Entry 7YYN (electron microscopy, 6.21 A resolution (low resolution: residue-level contacts below are approximate; hydrogen-bond / salt-bridge calls are withheld)); this record covers chains B and A.

== Chain B ==
Molecule: 59-nt precursor of miR-15a
Sequence (59 nucleotides; row label = number of the first residue in the row):
     1 UAGCAGCACAUAAUGGUUUGUGGAUGUUGAAAAGGUGCAGGCCAUACUGU
    51 GCUGCCUCA
Disordered / not traced: 30-33

== Chain A ==
Molecule: Isoform 2 of Endoribonuclease Dicer
Organism: Mus musculus
Notes: EC 3.1.26.3
UniProt: Q8R418 (DICER_MOUSE), isoform Q8R418-2; residues 2-1678 here = UniProt positions 2-1678
Chain sequence (1765 residues; row label = number of the first residue in the row; numbers below 1 keep their minus sign (Met-51 is residue -51)):
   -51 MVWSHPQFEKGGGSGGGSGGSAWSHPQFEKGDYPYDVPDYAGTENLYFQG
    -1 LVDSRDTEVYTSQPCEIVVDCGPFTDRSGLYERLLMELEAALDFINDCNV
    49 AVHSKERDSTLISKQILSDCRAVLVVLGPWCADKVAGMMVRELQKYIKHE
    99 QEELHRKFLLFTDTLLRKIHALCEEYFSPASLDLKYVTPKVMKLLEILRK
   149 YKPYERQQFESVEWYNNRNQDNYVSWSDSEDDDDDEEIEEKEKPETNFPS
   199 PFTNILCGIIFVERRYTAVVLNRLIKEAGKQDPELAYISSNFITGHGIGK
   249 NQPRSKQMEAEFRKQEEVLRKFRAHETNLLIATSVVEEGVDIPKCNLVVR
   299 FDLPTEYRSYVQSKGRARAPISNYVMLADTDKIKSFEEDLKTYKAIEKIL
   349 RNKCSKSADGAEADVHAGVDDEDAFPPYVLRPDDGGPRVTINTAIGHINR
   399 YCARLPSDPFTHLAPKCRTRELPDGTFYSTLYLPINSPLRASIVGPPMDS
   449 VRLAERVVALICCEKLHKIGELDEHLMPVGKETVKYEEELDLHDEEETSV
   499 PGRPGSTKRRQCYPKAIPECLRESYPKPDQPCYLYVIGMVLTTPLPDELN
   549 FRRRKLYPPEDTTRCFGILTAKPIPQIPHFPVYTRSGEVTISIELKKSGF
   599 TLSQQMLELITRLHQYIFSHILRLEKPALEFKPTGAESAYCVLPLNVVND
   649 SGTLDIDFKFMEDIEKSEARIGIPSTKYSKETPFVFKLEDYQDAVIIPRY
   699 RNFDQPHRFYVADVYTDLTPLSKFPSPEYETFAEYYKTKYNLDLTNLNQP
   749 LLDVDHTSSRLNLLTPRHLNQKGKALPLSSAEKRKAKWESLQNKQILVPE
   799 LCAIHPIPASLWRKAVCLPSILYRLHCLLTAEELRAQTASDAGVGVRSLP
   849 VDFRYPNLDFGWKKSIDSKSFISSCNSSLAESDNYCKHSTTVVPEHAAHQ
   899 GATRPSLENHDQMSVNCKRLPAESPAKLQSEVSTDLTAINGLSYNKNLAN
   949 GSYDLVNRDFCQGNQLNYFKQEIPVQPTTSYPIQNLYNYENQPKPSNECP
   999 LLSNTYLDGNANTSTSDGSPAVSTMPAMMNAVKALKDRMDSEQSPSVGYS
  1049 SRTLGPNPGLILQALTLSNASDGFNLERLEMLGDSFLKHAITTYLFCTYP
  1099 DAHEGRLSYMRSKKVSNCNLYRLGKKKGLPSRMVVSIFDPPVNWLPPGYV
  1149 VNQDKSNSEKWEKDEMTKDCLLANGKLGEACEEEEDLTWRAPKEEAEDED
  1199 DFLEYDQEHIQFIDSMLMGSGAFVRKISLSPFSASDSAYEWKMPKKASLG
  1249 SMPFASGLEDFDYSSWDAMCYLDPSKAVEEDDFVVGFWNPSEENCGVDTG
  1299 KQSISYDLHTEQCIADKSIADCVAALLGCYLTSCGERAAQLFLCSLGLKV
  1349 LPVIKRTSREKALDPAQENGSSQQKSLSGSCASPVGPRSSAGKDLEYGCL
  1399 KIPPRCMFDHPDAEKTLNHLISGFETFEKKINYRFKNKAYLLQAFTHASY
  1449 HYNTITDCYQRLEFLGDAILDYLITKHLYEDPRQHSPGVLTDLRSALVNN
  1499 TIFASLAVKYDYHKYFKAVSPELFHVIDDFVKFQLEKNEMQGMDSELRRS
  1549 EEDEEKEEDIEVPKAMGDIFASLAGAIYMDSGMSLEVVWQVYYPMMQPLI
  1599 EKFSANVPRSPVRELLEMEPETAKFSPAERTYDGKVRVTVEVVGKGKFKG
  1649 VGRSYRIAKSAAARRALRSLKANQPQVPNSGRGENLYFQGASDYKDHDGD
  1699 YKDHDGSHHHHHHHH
Disordered / not traced: -51 to 500, 767-794, 849-1051, 1152-1304, 1350-1410, 1536-1557, 1673-1713
Sequence notes: initiating methionine (-51); expression tag (-50 to 1, 1679-1713); conflict Ser872 (Thr in Q8R418), Ser1381 (Ala in Q8R418); engineered mutation Ala1322 (Glu in Q8R418), Ala1569 (Glu in Q8R418)

== How chain B and chain A interact ==
Pairs across the interface - 45 pairs, chain B then chain A:
  U1(B) - Ile619(A)
  U1(B) - Arg621(A)
  U1(B) - His705(A)
  U1(B) - His754(A)
  U1(B) - Thr755(A)
  U1(B) - Ser756(A)
  U1(B) - Ser757(A)
  A2(B) - Ser757(A)
  A10(B) - Ser1066(A)
  A10(B) - Asn1067(A)
  A10(B) - Ser1069(A)
  U11(B) - Ser1066(A)
  U11(B) - Asn1067(A)
  A12(B) - Arg508(A)
  A12(B) - Asn1067(A)
  A13(B) - Thr505(A)
  U14(B) - Lys506(A)
  U19(B) - Arg1654(A)
  G23(B) - Tyr1107(A)
  G37(B) - Arg501(A)
  C38(B) - Arg501(A)
  C38(B) - Gly503(A)
  C38(B) - Ser504(A)
  C38(B) - Asn1115(A)
  A39(B) - Gly503(A)
  A39(B) - Ser504(A)
  A39(B) - Thr505(A)
  A39(B) - Lys1315(A)
  G40(B) - Lys1315(A)
  G49(B) - Ile1135(A)
  G49(B) - Asp1137(A)
  U50(B) - Arg758(A)
  G51(B) - Arg758(A)
  G51(B) - Arg765(A)
  C52(B) - Arg765(A)
  C52(B) - His766(A)
  C58(B) - Arg699(A)
  C58(B) - Asn700(A)
  A59(B) - Arg699(A)
  A59(B) - Phe722(A)
  A59(B) - Tyr727(A)
  A59(B) - Tyr733(A)
  A59(B) - Lys737(A)
  A59(B) - Tyr738(A)
  A59(B) - Leu795(A)
Interface residues without a listed pair, chain A (41 interface residues in all): Leu620, Tyr698, Arg706, Pro723, Ser724, Glu726, Asp1319, Thr1489

== In short ==
19 residues of chain B and 41 residues of chain A are in contact.
Chain B is a 59-nt precursor of miR-15a and chain A is Isoform 2 of Endoribonuclease Dicer (Mus musculus); the
structure, Mammalian Dicer in the dicing state with pre-miR-15a substrate, was determined by electron
microscopy, deposited together with 7ZPJ, 7YYM, 7YZ4, 7ZPI and 7ZPK.
